Entry 8ENQ (electron microscopy, 3.60 A resolution); this record covers chains D and E of the 7 polymer chains in the assembly.

== Chain D (and E) ==
Name: Major curlin subunit
From: Escherichia coli
Notes: chain E of this document is another copy of the same molecule, construct and numbering; everything in this record applies to it too
Reference sequence: P28307 (CSGA_ECOLI); numbering as in UniProt (aligned over 21-151)
Amino-acid sequence (138 residues; numbered 20 to 157; the number before each row is that of its first residue):
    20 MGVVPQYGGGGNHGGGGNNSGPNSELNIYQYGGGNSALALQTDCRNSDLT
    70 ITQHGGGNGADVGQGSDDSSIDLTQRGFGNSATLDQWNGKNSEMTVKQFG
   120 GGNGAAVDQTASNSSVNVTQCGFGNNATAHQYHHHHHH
Unresolved in the structure: 20-40, 152-157
Differences from the reference sequence: initiating methionine (20); conflict Cys63 (Ala in P28307), Cys140 (Val in P28307); expression tag (152-157)

== Interface between chain D and chain E ==
Pairs across the interface (31; chain D residue first):
  Ser133(D) - Tyr151(E)
  Ser134(D) - Gln150(E)
  Ser134(D) - Tyr151(E)  hydrogen bond (backbone-backbone)
  Val135(D) - His149(E)
  Val135(D) - Gln150(E)
  Asn136(D) - Thr147(E)
  Asn136(D) - Ala148(E)
  Asn136(D) - His149(E)  hydrogen bond (backbone-backbone)
  Asn136(D) - Tyr151(E)
  Val137(D) - Thr147(E)
  Thr138(D) - Asn145(E)
  Thr138(D) - Ala146(E)
  Thr138(D) - Thr147(E)  hydrogen bond (backbone-backbone)
  Gln139(D) - Asn145(E)
  Cys140(D) - Asn145(E)  hydrogen bond (backbone-backbone)
  Phe142(D) - Asn144(E)
  Gly143(D) - Cys140(E)
  Gly143(D) - Asn144(E)
  Asn144(D) - Asn144(E)
  Asn144(D) - Asn145(E)  hydrogen bond (side chain-backbone)
  Asn145(D) - Thr138(E)  hydrogen bond (backbone-backbone)
  Thr147(D) - Asn136(E)  hydrogen bond (backbone-backbone)
  His149(D) - Ser133(E)
  His149(D) - Ser134(E)  hydrogen bond (backbone-backbone)
  His149(D) - Gln150(E)
  Gln150(D) - Ala130(E)
  Gln150(D) - Ser133(E)
  Gln150(D) - Gln150(E)
  Gln150(D) - Tyr151(E)  hydrogen bond (side chain-backbone)
  Tyr151(D) - Ser131(E)
  Tyr151(D) - Asn132(E)  hydrogen bond (backbone-backbone)
Other interface residues (no listed pair), chain D (18 interface residues in all): Ala146, Ala148
Other interface residues (no listed pair), chain E (19 interface residues in all): Val135, Val137, Gly143

== In short ==
Chain D and chain E form an interface of 18 and 19 residues respectively, with 10 hydrogen bonds. Polar pairs
include Asn144(D)-Asn145(E), Gln150(D)-Tyr151(E) and Ser134(D)-Tyr151(E).
Chain D and chain E are both Major curlin subunit (Escherichia coli); the structure, E. coli CsgA fibril
(218-pixel box size), was determined by electron microscopy, deposited together with 8ENR.
